PDB entry 7SQU | electron microscopy, 2.60 A resolution | chains A and C of the 12 polymer chains in the assembly

[Chain A (and C)]
Name: Chimallin
Source organism: Escherichia phage vB_EcoM_Goslar
Notes: chain C of this document is another copy of the same molecule, construct and numbering; everything in this record applies to it too
Reference sequence: A0A482GDX1 (A0A482GDX1_9CAUD); numbering as in UniProt (aligned over 1-631)
Chain sequence (634 residues; row label = number of the first residue in the row; numbers below 1 keep their minus sign (Ser-2 is residue -2)):
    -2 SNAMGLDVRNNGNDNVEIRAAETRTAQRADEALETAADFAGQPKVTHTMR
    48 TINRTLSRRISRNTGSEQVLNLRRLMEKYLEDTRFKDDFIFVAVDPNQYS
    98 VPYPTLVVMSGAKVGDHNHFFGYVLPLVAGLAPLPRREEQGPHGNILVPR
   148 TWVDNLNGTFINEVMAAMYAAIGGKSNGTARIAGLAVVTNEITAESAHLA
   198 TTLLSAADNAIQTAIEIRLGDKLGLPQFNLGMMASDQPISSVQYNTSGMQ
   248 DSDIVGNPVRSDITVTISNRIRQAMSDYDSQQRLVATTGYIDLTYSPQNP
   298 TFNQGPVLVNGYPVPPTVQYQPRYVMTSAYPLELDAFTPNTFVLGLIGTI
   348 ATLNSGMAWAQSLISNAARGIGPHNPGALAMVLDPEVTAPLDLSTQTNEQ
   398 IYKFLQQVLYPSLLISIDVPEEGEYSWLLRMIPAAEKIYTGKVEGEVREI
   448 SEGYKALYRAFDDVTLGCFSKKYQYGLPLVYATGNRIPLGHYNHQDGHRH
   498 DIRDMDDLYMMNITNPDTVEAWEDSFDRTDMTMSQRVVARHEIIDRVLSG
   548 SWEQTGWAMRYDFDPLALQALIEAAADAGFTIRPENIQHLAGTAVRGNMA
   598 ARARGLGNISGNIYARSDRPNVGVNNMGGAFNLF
Not modelled in the structure: -2 to 44, 587-631 (chain C: -2 to 625)
Construct notes: expression tag (-2 to 0)

[How chain A and chain C interact]
Pairs across the interface (10; chain A residue first):
  Leu153(A) - Leu630(C)
  Ile158(A) - Leu630(C)  hydrophobic
  Ile179(A) - Phe631(C)
  Gly181(A) - Phe631(C)
  Val416(A) - Phe628(C)  hydrophobic
  Pro417(A) - Phe628(C)
  Glu418(A) - Ala627(C)
  Arg427(A) - Phe628(C)  hydrogen bond (side chain-backbone)
  Arg427(A) - Phe631(C)
  Met556(A) - Phe628(C)  hydrophobic
Also at the interface, not in a pair above, chain A (13 interface residues in all): Asn154, Ala180, Pro430, Tyr558

[Overview]
13 residues of chain A and 4 residues of chain C are in contact; the contacts include 1 hydrogen bond. Its one
hydrogen-bonded contact is Arg427(A)-Phe628(C).
Both chains are Chimallin (Escherichia phage vB_EcoM_Goslar). Entry 7SQU (Goslar chimallin C4 tetramer
localized reconstruction) was determined by electron microscopy (same publication as 7SQQ, 7SQR, 7SQS, 7SQT
and 7SQV).
